8ES4 - chains A and B of the 8 polymer chains in the assembly; structure by electron microscopy, 3.30 A resolution.

[Chain A (and B)]
Name: Gp35
Source organism: Shigella phage Buco
Notes: chain B of this document is another copy of the same molecule, construct and numbering; everything in this record applies to it too
Reference sequence: A0A482JG67 (A0A482JG67_9CAUD); numbering as in UniProt (aligned over 1-517)
Chain sequence (517 residues; numbered 1 to 517; the number before each row is that of its first residue):
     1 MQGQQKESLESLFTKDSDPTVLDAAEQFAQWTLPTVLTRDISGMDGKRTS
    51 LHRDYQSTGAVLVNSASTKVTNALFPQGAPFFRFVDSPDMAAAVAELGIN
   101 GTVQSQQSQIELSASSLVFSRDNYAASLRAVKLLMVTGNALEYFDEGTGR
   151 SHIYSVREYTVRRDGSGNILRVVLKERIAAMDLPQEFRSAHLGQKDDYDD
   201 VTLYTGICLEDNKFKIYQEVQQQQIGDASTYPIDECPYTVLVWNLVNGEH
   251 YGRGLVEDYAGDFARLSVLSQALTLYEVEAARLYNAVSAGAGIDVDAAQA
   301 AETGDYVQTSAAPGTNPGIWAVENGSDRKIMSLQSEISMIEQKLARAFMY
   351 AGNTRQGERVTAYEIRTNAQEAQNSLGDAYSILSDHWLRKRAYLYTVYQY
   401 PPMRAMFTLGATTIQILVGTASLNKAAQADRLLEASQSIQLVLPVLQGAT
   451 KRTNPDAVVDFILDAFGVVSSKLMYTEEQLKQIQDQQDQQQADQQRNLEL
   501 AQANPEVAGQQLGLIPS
Unresolved in the structure: 1-6, 351-371, 488-517

[Interface between chain A and chain B]
Residue-residue contacts (147; chain A residue first):
  K15(A) - K47(B)
  S17(A) - K47(B)
  T20(A) - R48(B)
  V21(A) - R48(B)
  A24(A) - R48(B)
  F28(A) - R48(B)
  R162(A) - D45(B)  salt bridge
  G165(A) - R177(B)
  S166(A) - R177(B)  hydrogen bond (backbone-backbone)
  L170(A) - M181(B)  hydrophobic
  L170(A) - Y198(B)  hydrogen bond (backbone-side chain)
  R171(A) - Y198(B)
  C208(A) - Y198(B)
  L209(A) - M181(B)  hydrophobic
  L209(A) - Y198(B)  hydrogen bond (backbone-side chain)
  N244(A) - T35(B)  hydrogen bond
  V246(A) - T35(B)
  V246(A) - T38(B)
  V246(A) - I41(B)  hydrophobic
  N247(A) - I41(B)
  N247(A) - E158(B)  hydrogen bond
  G248(A) - G46(B)
  E249(A) - I41(B)
  E249(A) - K47(B)
  E249(A) - R48(B)
  E249(A) - T49(B)  hydrogen bond (side chain-backbone)
  H250(A) - D45(B)  salt bridge
  H250(A) - G46(B)  hydrogen bond (backbone-backbone)
  R253(A) - R48(B)
  R253(A) - T49(B)  hydrogen bond (side chain-backbone)
  R253(A) - L51(B)
  E257(A) - R48(B)  salt bridge
  E257(A) - R53(B)  salt bridge
  D258(A) - R53(B)
  Y259(A) - V61(B)
  D262(A) - S57(B)  hydrogen bond
  R265(A) - T274(B)  hydrogen bond
  R265(A) - E277(B)  salt bridge
  L269(A) - E277(B)
  A272(A) - A281(B)
  Y276(A) - R282(B)  hydrogen bond (side chain-backbone)
  Y276(A) - L283(B)  hydrophobic
  R282(A) - A298(B)  hydrogen bond (side chain-backbone)
  R282(A) - Q299(B)  hydrogen bond (side chain-backbone)
  R282(A) - A300(B)
  R282(A) - A301(B)
  R282(A) - E302(B)
  L283(A) - E302(B)  hydrogen bond (backbone-backbone)
  L283(A) - T303(B)  hydrogen bond (backbone-backbone)
  L283(A) - G304(B)  hydrogen bond (backbone-backbone)
  Y284(A) - A301(B)  hydrophobic
  Y284(A) - D305(B)
  Y284(A) - V307(B)  hydrophobic
  N285(A) - G304(B)
  N285(A) - D305(B)  hydrogen bond (backbone-backbone)
  N285(A) - Y306(B)
  N285(A) - V307(B)  hydrogen bond (backbone-backbone)
  A286(A) - V307(B)
  A286(A) - T309(B)
  A286(A) - P317(B)  hydrophobic
  V287(A) - Y306(B)  hydrophobic
  V287(A) - V307(B)  hydrogen bond (backbone-backbone)
  V287(A) - Q308(B)
  V287(A) - T309(B)  hydrogen bond (backbone-backbone)
  S288(A) - T309(B)
  S288(A) - A311(B)
  A289(A) - T309(B)
  V295(A) - Y306(B)  hydrophobic
  Q299(A) - Y306(B)
  N316(A) - P313(B)
  G318(A) - P313(B)
  I319(A) - Y306(B)  hydrophobic
  W320(A) - T309(B)
  W320(A) - A312(B)
  W320(A) - P313(B)  hydrophobic
  W320(A) - G314(B)
  W320(A) - T315(B)  hydrogen bond (side chain-backbone)
  V322(A) - P317(B)  hydrophobic
  K329(A) - A280(B)
  K329(A) - N324(B)
  K329(A) - D327(B)
  E336(A) - E277(B)
  E336(A) - I330(B)
  E336(A) - Q334(B)  hydrogen bond
  M339(A) - Q334(B)
  R346(A) - Y350(B)
  Q373(A) - T68(B)
  N374(A) - N64(B)
  N374(A) - S65(B)
  N374(A) - T68(B)
  S375(A) - N64(B)
  L376(A) - T68(B)
  G377(A) - N64(B)
  G377(A) - L128(B)
  G377(A) - K132(B)
  D378(A) - L128(B)
  D378(A) - K132(B)
  S381(A) - Y124(B)
  S381(A) - A125(B)
  S381(A) - L128(B)
  I382(A) - A125(B)  hydrophobic
  R389(A) - S120(B)  hydrogen bond (side chain-backbone)
  L417(A) - F119(B)
  T420(A) - Q77(B)  hydrogen bond (backbone-side chain)
  A421(A) - Q77(B)
  A421(A) - F119(B)  hydrophobic
  N424(A) - G78(B)
  Q428(A) - G78(B)  hydrogen bond (side chain-backbone)
  Q428(A) - L112(B)
  R431(A) - A79(B)
  L441(A) - L433(B)  hydrophobic
  L441(A) - S436(B)
  V442(A) - L433(B)  hydrophobic
  V442(A) - S436(B)
  V445(A) - S436(B)
  V445(A) - Q440(B)
  L446(A) - L473(B)  hydrophobic
  A449(A) - L443(B)  hydrophobic
  T450(A) - D456(B)  hydrogen bond
  K451(A) - Y475(B)
  R452(A) - D456(B)
  R452(A) - M474(B)  hydrogen bond
  R452(A) - Y475(B)  hydrogen bond (backbone-backbone)
  T453(A) - M474(B)
  T453(A) - Y475(B)
  N454(A) - L473(B)
  N454(A) - M474(B)
  N454(A) - Y475(B)  hydrogen bond
  A457(A) - K472(B)
  A457(A) - L473(B)  hydrophobic
  V458(A) - L473(B)
  D460(A) - T102(B)
  F461(A) - Q428(B)
  F461(A) - L432(B)  hydrophobic
  I462(A) - L432(B)  hydrophobic
  D464(A) - R83(B)  hydrogen bond (backbone-side chain)
  D464(A) - Q104(B)
  A465(A) - K425(B)
  A465(A) - A426(B)
  A465(A) - A429(B)  hydrophobic
  V469(A) - S105(B)
  V469(A) - Q109(B)
  S470(A) - T102(B)
  S470(A) - S105(B)  hydrogen bond (backbone-side chain)
  S471(A) - N100(B)
  S471(A) - G101(B)
  S471(A) - S105(B)  hydrogen bond (backbone-side chain)
Other interface residues (no listed pair), chain A (98 interface residues in all): D164, V268, L275, A291, A298, E323, G325, S326, S335, I340, D385, Q415, I416, A427, F466, G467
Other interface residues (no listed pair), chain B (98 interface residues in all): L33, S108, S116, R121, D122, A179, D200, L273, N316, I319, A321, V322, E323, M331, Q437, I439, P455, V459, D460

[Summary]
The chain A/chain B interface involves 98 residues from each chain; the contacts include 32 hydrogen bonds and
5 salt bridges. Among the polar pairs are R162(A)-D45(B), H250(A)-D45(B) and E257(A)-R48(B).
Chain A and chain B are both Gp35 (Shigella phage Buco); the structure, Focused reconstruction of HRP29 tail,
was determined by electron microscopy.
